6DPB - chains A and C of the 4 polymer chains in the assembly; structure by X-ray diffraction, 1.32 A resolution.

Chain A:
Name: Ribonuclease H
Organism: Bacillus halodurans (strain ATCC BAA-125 / DSM 18197 / FERM 7344 / JCM 9153 / C-125)
Notes: EC 3.1.26.4
UniProtKB: Q9KEI9 (RNH1_BACHD); numbering as in UniProt (aligned over 61-196)
Amino-acid sequence (136 residues; row label = number of the first residue in the row):
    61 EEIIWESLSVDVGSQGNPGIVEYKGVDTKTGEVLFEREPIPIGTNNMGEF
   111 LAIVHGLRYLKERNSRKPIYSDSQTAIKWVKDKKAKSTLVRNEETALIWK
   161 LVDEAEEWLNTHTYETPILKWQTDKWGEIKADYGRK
UniProt features mapped onto this chain:
  - binding site (Mg(2+)): Asp-71, Glu-109, Asp-132, Asp-192
  - mutagenesis: Glu-109 (E109Q: Loss of activity), Asp-132 (D132N: Loss of activity), Glu-188 (E188A: Strongly reduces activity; E188Q: No effect), Asp-192 (D192N: Strongly reduced activity with manganese. Loss of activity with magnesium)
Metal / ion sites: Mn2+ site 1: Asp-71, Asp-192 (shared with 1 residue of chain b); Mn2+ site 2: Asp-71, Glu-109, Asp-132 (shared with 1 residue of chain B; 1 residue of chain b); Mn2+ site 3: Asp-163, Glu-166; K+ site 1: Glu-188 (shared with 1 residue of chain b); K+ site 2: Asp-192 (shared with 1 residue of chain b)

Chain C:
Molecule: 6-nt DNA strand
Sequence (6 nucleotides; numbered 1 to 6; the number before each row is that of its first residue):
     1 CGATGT
Metal / ion sites: K+: DT4, DG5

Interface between chain A and chain C:
Residue-residue contacts - 20 pairs, chain A then chain C:
  Asn-77(A) / DA3(C)  hydrogen bond to the base
  Asn-77(A) / DT4(C)  hydrogen bond to the sugar
  Pro-78(A) / DA3(C)  phosphate contact
  Pro-78(A) / DT4(C)  phosphate contact
  Thr-104(A) / DT4(C)  phosphate contact
  Thr-104(A) / DG5(C)  hydrogen bond to the phosphate
  Asn-105(A) / DT4(C)  hydrogen bond to the base
  Asn-106(A) / DT4(C)  hydrogen bond to the base
  Asn-106(A) / DG5(C)  hydrogen bond to the sugar
  Met-107(A) / DG5(C)  phosphate contact
  Gln-134(A) / DG5(C)  base contact
  Gln-134(A) / DT6(C)  base contact
  Thr-135(A) / DG5(C)  sugar contact
  Lys-138(A) / DT6(C)  phosphate contact
  Trp-139(A) / DG5(C)  phosphate contact
  Trp-139(A) / DT6(C)  hydrogen bond to the phosphate
  Lys-146(A) / DT6(C)  salt bridge to the phosphate
  Ser-147(A) / DG5(C)  hydrogen bond to the phosphate
  Thr-148(A) / DG5(C)  hydrogen bond to the phosphate
  Leu-149(A) / DG5(C)  phosphate contact
Other interface residues (no listed pair), chain C (5 interface residues in all): DG2

In short:
14 residues of chain A face 5 of chain C across their interface, with 9 hydrogen bonds and 1 salt bridge.
Among the polar pairs are Asn-77(A)/DA3(C), Asn-105(A)/DT4(C) and Asn-106(A)/DT4(C). UniProt lists 4
Mg2+-binding residues and 4 mutagenesis sites on chain A.
Chain A is Ribonuclease H (Bacillus halodurans (strain ATCC BAA-125 / DSM 18197 / FERM 7344 / JCM 9153 /
C-125)) and chain C is a 6-nt DNA strand; the structure, Crystal Structure of Bacillus Halodurans Ribonuclease
H1 in Complex with an RNA/DNA Hybrid: Reaction in 8 ..., was determined by X-ray diffraction, deposited
together with 6DMN, 6DMV, 6DO8, 6DO9, 6DOA, 6DOB and 46 further entries.
